8JXN - chains I and B of the 12 polymer chains in the assembly; structure by electron microscopy, 3.20 A resolution.

# Chain I (and B)
Name: Methylcrotonoyl-CoA carboxylase beta chain, mitochondrial
Organism: Homo sapiens
Notes: EC 6.4.1.4; chain B of this document is another copy of the same molecule, construct and numbering; everything in this record applies to it too
UniProtKB: Q9HCC0 (MCCB_HUMAN); residue numbers follow UniProt; this construct covers 1-563
Sequence (563 residues; numbered 1 to 563; the number before each row is that of its first residue):
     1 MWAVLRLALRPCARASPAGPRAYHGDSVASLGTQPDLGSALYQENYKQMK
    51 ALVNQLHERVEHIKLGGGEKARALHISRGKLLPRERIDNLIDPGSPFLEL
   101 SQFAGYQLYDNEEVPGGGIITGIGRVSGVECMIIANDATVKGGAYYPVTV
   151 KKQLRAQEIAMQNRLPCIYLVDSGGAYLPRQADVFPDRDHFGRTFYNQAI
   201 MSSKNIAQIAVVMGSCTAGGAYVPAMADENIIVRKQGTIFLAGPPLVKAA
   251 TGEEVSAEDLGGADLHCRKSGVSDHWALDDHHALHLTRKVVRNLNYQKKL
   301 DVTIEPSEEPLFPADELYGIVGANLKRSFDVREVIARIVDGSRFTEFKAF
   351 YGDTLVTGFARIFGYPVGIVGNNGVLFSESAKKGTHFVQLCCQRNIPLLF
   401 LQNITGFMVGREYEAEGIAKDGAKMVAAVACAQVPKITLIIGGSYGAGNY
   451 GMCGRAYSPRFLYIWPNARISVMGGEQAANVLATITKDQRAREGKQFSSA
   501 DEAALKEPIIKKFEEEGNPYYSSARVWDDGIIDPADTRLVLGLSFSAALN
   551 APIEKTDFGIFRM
Disordered / not traced: 1-22 (chain B: 1-22, 240-260)
Small-molecule neighbours:
  - BTI (5-(hexahydro-2-oxo-1H-thieno[3,4-d]imidazol-6-yl)pentanal), molecule 1: Ala218, Leu241, Ala242, Leu246
  - BTI, molecule 2: Thr405, Gly406, Phe407, Val409, Tyr445, Gly446, Ala447, Gly448, Val472, Met473, Gly474, Gln477
  - TW3 (S-[2-[3-[[(2R)-4-[[[(2S,3S,4S,5S)-5-(6-aminopurin-9-yl)-4-oxidanyl-3-phosphonooxy-oxolan-2-yl]methoxy-oxidanyl-phosphoryl]oxy-oxidanyl-phosphoryl]oxy-3,3-dimethyl-2-oxidanyl-butanoyl]amino]propanoylamino]ethyl] 3-methylbut-2-enethioate), molecule 1: Arg78, Lys141, Gly142, Ala144, Gly174, Gly175, Ala176, Tyr177, Leu178, Phe185, Phe191, Ser215, Thr217, Ala218, Gly219
  - TW3, molecule 2: Gly446, Ala447, Tyr450, Val472, Val481, Ile485, Gln489, Arg492
Curated features (UniProtKB/Swiss-Prot):
  - region: Arg343 to Asn372 (Acyl-CoA binding)
  - modified residue: Lys70 (N6-acetyllysine), Lys141 (N6-succinyllysine), Lys495 (N6-acetyllysine), Lys511 (N6-acetyllysine)
  - natural variant: Ser39 (S39F: In MCC2D), Gly68 (G68V: In MCC2D; uncertain significance), Glu99 (E99Q: In MCC2D), Ser101 (S101F: In MCC2D), Gly105 (G105R: In MCC2D; uncertain significance), Gly118 (deletion: In MCC2D), Cys131 (C131F: In MCC2D), Thr139 (T139I: In MCC2D), Tyr146 (Y146N: In MCC2D), Lys152 (K152T: In MCC2D), Arg155 (R155Q: In MCC2D; R155W: In MCC2D), Asn163 (N163D: In MCC2D; uncertain significance), 42 further natural variant entries in UniProt
From the paper describing this entry:
  - mutagenesis - L241R, A242F: decreased catalytic activity on TW3
  - catalytic residues: Phe407, Ala447 (proposed by the authors, not directly observed)

# Interface between chain I and chain B
Residue-residue contacts (35):
  Asp92(I) - Tyr23(B)
  Pro93(I) - Tyr23(B)
  Ser127(I) - His24(B)
  Ser202(I) - Gln393(B)  hydrogen bond (backbone-side chain)
  Asn205(I) - Gln393(B)
  Asp228(I) - His386(B)
  Asp228(I) - Gln393(B)
  Glu229(I) - Phe347(B)
  Glu229(I) - Arg394(B)  salt bridge
  Cys267(I) - Phe350(B)
  Cys267(I) - Tyr351(B)
  Arg268(I) - Phe350(B)
  Arg268(I) - Tyr351(B)
  Lys269(I) - Tyr351(B)
  Gly271(I) - Lys348(B)
  Gly271(I) - Tyr351(B)
  Ser273(I) - Lys348(B)
  Asp274(I) - Lys348(B)  hydrogen bond (backbone-backbone)
  His275(I) - Glu346(B)
  Trp276(I) - Phe350(B)  hydrophobic
  His285(I) - Ser27(B)
  Arg288(I) - Tyr23(B)
  Arg288(I) - Asp26(B)  salt bridge
  Lys289(I) - Val28(B)
  Lys289(I) - Thr345(B)
  Arg292(I) - His24(B)  hydrogen bond (side chain-backbone)
  Arg292(I) - Glu305(B)  salt bridge
  Asn293(I) - Thr345(B)
  Asn293(I) - Phe359(B)
  Asn293(I) - Arg394(B)  hydrogen bond (backbone-side chain)
  Leu294(I) - Arg394(B)
  Asn295(I) - Thr303(B)  hydrogen bond
  Asn295(I) - Arg394(B)  hydrogen bond (side chain-backbone)
  Asn295(I) - Asn395(B)  hydrogen bond (side chain-backbone)
  Asn295(I) - Ile396(B)
Also at the interface, not in a pair above, chain I (25 interface residues in all): Gly128, Tyr296, Gln297
Also at the interface, not in a pair above, chain B (21 interface residues in all): Val302, Leu390

# Overview
25 residues of chain I and 21 residues of chain B are in contact, with 7 hydrogen bonds and 3 salt bridges.
Polar pairs include Glu229(I)-Arg394(B), Arg288(I)-Asp26(B) and Arg292(I)-Glu305(B). Bound to chain I:
compound BTI and compound TW3. The paper reports catalytic residues Phe407(I) and Ala447(I); L241R and A242F
of chain I reduce catalytic activity on TW3.
Both chains are Methylcrotonoyl-CoA carboxylase beta chain, mitochondrial (Homo sapiens). Entry 8JXN (Human
3-methylcrotonyl-CoA carboxylase in BCCP-H1 state with MCoA) was determined by electron microscopy together
with 7YBU, 8J4Z, 8J78, 8J7D, 8JAK, 8JAW and 3 further entries from the same study.
